Entry 1E7E (X-ray diffraction, 2.50 A resolution); this record covers chain A.

[Chain A]
Protein: Serum albumin
Organism: Homo sapiens
UniProt: P02768 (ALBU_HUMAN); residues 1-585 here correspond to UniProt positions 25-609 (UniProt number = residue number + 24)
Amino-acid sequence (585 residues; numbered 1 to 585; the number before each row is that of its first residue):
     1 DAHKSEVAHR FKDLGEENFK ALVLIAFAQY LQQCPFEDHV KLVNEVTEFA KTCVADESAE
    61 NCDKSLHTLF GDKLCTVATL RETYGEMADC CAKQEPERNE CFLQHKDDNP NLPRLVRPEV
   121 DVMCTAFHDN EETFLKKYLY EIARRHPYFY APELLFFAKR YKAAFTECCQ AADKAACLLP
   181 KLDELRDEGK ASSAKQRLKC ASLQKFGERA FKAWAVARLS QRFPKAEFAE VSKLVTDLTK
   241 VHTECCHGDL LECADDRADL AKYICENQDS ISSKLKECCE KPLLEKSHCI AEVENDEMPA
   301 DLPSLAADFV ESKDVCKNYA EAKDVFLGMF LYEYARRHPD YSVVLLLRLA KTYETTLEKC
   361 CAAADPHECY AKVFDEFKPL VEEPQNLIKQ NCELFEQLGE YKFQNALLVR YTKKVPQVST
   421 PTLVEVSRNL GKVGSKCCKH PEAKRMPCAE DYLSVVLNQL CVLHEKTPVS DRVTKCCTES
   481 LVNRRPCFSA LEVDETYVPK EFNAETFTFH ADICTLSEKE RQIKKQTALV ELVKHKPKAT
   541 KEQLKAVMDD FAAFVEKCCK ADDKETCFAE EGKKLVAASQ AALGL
Disordered / not traced: 1-2, 585
Disulfide bonds: Cys53-Cys62, Cys75-Cys91, Cys90-Cys101, Cys124-Cys169, Cys168-Cys177, Cys200-Cys246, Cys245-Cys253, Cys265-Cys279, Cys278-Cys289, Cys316-Cys361, Cys360-Cys369, Cys392-Cys438, Cys437-Cys448, Cys461-Cys477, Cys476-Cys487, Cys514-Cys559, Cys558-Cys567
Ligand contacts:
  - decanoic acid (DKA), molecule 1: Arg10, Leu14, Tyr150, Pro152, Leu251, Ala254, Arg257, Ala258, Leu283, Leu284, Ser287
  - decanoic acid (DKA), molecule 2: Arg117, Met123, Leu135, Tyr138, Leu139, Ala158, Tyr161, Phe165, Leu182, Arg186
  - decanoic acid (DKA), molecule 3: His146, Asp187, Lys190, Ala191, Ser193, Ala194, Asn429, Lys432, Lys436, Val456, Gln459
  - decanoic acid (DKA), molecule 4: Lys195, Leu198, Lys199, Ser202, Ala210, Phe211, Trp214, Leu347, Glu450, Ser454, Leu481, Val482
  - decanoic acid (DKA), molecule 5: Phe206, Arg209, Ala210, Ala213, Leu347, Ala350, Lys351, Glu354, Glu479, Ser480, Leu481, Val482
  - decanoic acid (DKA), molecule 6: Arg209, Lys212, Ala213, Val216, Ser232, Asp324, Leu327, Gly328
  - decanoic acid (DKA), molecule 7: Leu219, Arg222, Leu238, His242, Arg257, Leu260, Ile264, Ser287, Ile290, Ala291
  - decanoic acid (DKA), molecule 8: Ser342, Val344, Leu345, Arg348, Pro384, Leu387, Ile388, Met446, Ala449, Glu450, Leu453, Arg485
  - decanoic acid (DKA), molecule 9: Leu387, Arg410, Tyr411, Val415, Val418, Leu423, Val426, Leu430, Leu457, Leu460, Phe488, Ser489
  - decanoic acid (DKA), molecule 10: Tyr401, Lys402, Asn405, Phe507, Lys525, Ala528, Leu529, Leu532, Met548, Phe551
Swiss-Prot annotation at these positions:
  - binding site (Cu cation): His3
  - binding site (Ca(2+)): Glu6, Asp13, Glu244, Asp249, Glu252, Asp255, Asp259
  - binding site (Zn(2+)): His67, His247, Asp249
  - binding site ((4Z,15Z)-bilirubin IXalpha): Lys240
  - site: Lys4 (Not glycated), Lys20 (Not glycated), Lys41 (Not glycated), Lys64 (Not glycated), Lys73 (Not glycated), Lys93 (Not glycated), Lys106 (Not glycated), Lys136 (Not glycated), Lys159 (Not glycated), Lys174 (Not glycated), Lys181 (Not glycated), Lys190 (Not glycated), Lys195 (Not glycated), Lys199 (Aspirin-acetylated lysine), Lys205 (Not glycated), Lys212 (Not glycated), Lys240 (Not glycated), Lys262 (Not glycated), Lys274 (Not glycated), Lys286 (Not glycated) and 18 more in UniProt
  - modified residue: Ser5 (Phosphoserine), Ser58 (Phosphoserine), Ser65 (Phosphoserine), Thr83 (Phosphothreonine), Lys205 (N6-succinyllysine), Ser273 (Phosphoserine), Ser419 (Phosphoserine), Thr420 (Phosphothreonine), Thr422 (Phosphothreonine), Lys436 (N6-succinyllysine), Ser489 (Phosphoserine), Lys519 (N6-succinyllysine), Lys534 (N6-methyllysine), Lys564 (N6-succinyllysine)
  - glycosylation: Lys12 (N-linked (Glc) (glycation) lysine), Lys51 (N-linked (Glc) (glycation) lysine), Lys137 (N-linked (Glc) (glycation) lysine), Lys162 (N-linked (Glc) (glycation) lysine), Lys199 (N-linked (Glc) (glycation) lysine), Lys225 (N-linked (Glc) (glycation) lysine), Lys233 (N-linked (Glc) (glycation) lysine), Lys276 (N-linked (Glc) (glycation) lysine), Lys281 (N-linked (Glc) (glycation) lysine), Lys313 (N-linked (Glc) (glycation) lysine), Lys317 (N-linked (Glc) (glycation) lysine), Asn318 (N-linked (GlcNAc...) asparagine), Lys323 (N-linked (Glc) (glycation) lysine), Lys351 (N-linked (Glc) (glycation) lysine), Lys378 (N-linked (Glc) (glycation) lysine), Lys413 (N-linked (Glc) (glycation) lysine), Lys439 (N-linked (Glc) (glycation) lysine), Lys444 (N-linked (Glc) (glycation) lysine), Asp494 (N-linked (GlcNAc...) asparagine), Lys525 (N-linked (Glc) (glycation) lysine) and 4 more in UniProt
What the authors report for this chain:
  - binding site for decanoic acid: Arg117, Tyr138, Tyr150, Tyr161, Leu182, Arg257, Ser287, Ser342, Arg348, Arg485
  - conformationally variable residues (side-chain flip): Tyr138, Tyr161

[Overview]
Chain A binds 10 copies of decanoic acid. UniProt lists Cu cation-binding residue His3, 7 Ca2+-binding
residues, 3 Zn2+-binding residues and (4Z,15Z)-bilirubin IXalpha-binding residue Lys240. From the paper: a
binding site for decanoic acid at Arg117, Tyr138 and Tyr150 among others; conformational variability at Tyr138
and Tyr161.
Chain A is Serum albumin (Homo sapiens); the structure, Human serum albumin complexed with decanoic acid
(capric acid), was determined by X-ray diffraction together with 1E7H, 1E7F, 1E7G and 1E7I from the same
study.
